8G5A - chains A and L of the 9 polymer chains in the assembly; structure by electron microscopy, 3.30 A resolution.

[Chain A]
Molecule: Hemagglutinin
From: Influenza A virus
UniProt: A4JZ28 (A4JZ28_9INFA); the author numbering skips numbers that UniProt does not, so the offset changes along the chain: 1-499 = UniProt 17-515; 501-511 = UniProt 516-526
Sequence (637 residues; numbered -21 to 616; 1 number in that range is skipped by the numbering (no residue carries it; nothing is unmodelled there); the number before each row is that of its first residue; numbers below 1 keep their minus sign (Met-21 is residue -21)):
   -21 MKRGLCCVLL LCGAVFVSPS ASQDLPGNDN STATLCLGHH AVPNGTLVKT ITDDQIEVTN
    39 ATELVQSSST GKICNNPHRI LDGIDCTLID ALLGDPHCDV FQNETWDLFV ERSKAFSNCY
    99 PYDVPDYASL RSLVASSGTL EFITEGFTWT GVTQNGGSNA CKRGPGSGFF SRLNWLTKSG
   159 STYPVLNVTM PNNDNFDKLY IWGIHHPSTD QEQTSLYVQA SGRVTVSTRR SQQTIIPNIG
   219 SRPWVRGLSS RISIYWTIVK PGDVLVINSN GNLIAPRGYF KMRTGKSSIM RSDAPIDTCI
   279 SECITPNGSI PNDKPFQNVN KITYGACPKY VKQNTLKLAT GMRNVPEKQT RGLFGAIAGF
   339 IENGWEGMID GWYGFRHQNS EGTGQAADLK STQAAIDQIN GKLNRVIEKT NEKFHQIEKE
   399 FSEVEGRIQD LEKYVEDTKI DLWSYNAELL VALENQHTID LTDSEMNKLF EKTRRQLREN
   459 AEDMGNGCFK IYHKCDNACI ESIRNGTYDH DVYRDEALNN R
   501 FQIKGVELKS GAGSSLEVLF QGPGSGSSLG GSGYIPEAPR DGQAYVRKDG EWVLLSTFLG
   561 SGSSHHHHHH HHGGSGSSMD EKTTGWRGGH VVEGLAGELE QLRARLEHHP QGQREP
Disordered / not traced: -21 to 8, 503-616
Sequence notes: initiating methionine (-21); expression tag (-20 to 0, 512-616); conflict Asp31 (Asn47 in A4JZ28), Ile182 (Val198 in A4JZ28), Asp188 (Asn204 in A4JZ28)
Disulfide bonds: Cys14-Cys466, Cys52-Cys277, Cys64-Cys76, Cys97-Cys139, Cys281-Cys305, Cys473-Cys477
Covalent attachments: N-acetylglucosamine (NAG) linked to Asn22, Asn38, Asn81, Asn483

[Chain L]
Molecule: FL-1086 light chain
From: Mus musculus
Sequence (216 residues; numbered -1 to 214; the number before each row is that of its first residue; numbers below 1 keep their minus sign (Ala-1 is residue -1)):
    -1 ASDVQMTQSP SYLAASPGET ITINCRASKS ISKFLAWYQE KPGKTNKLLI YSGSTLQSGI
    59 PSRFSGSGSG TDFTLTISSL EPEDFAMYYC QQHNEYPYTF GAGTKLELKR TVAAPSVFIF
   119 PPSDEQLKSG TASVVCLLNN FYPREAKVQW KVDNALQSGN SQESVTEQDS KDSTYSLSST
   179 LTLSKADYEK HKVYACEVTH QGLSSPVTKS FNRGEC
Disordered / not traced: -1 to 0, 214
Disulfide bonds: Cys23-Cys88, Cys134-Cys194

[How chain A and chain L interact]
Residue-residue contacts (10; chain A residue first):
  Lys156(A) - Tyr96(L)
  Ser157(A) - Asn92(L)  hydrogen bond (side chain-backbone)
  Gly158(A) - His91(L)
  Gly158(A) - Asn92(L)  hydrogen bond (backbone-backbone)
  Gly158(A) - Tyr94(L)
  Gly158(A) - Tyr96(L)  hydrogen bond (backbone-side chain)
  Ser159(A) - Phe32(L)
  Ser159(A) - His91(L)  hydrogen bond (backbone-backbone)
  Ser159(A) - Asn92(L)
  Thr160(A) - Phe32(L)
Interface residues without a listed pair, chain L (6 interface residues in all): Glu93

[Overview]
The interface between chain A and chain L involves 5 residues on one side and 6 on the other, with 4 hydrogen
bonds. Polar contacts include Ser157(A)-Asn92(L), Gly158(A)-Tyr96(L) and Gly158(A)-Asn92(L).
N-acetylglucosamine is covalently linked to Asn22(A), Asn38(A), Asn81(A) and Asn483(A).
Here chain A is Hemagglutinin (Influenza A virus) and chain L is FL-1086 light chain (Mus musculus). Entry
8G5A (X-31 hemagglutinin in complex with FL-1061 Fab) was determined by electron microscopy.
